Entry 2AQ9 (X-ray diffraction, 1.80 A resolution); this record covers chains A and X.

== Chain A ==
Name: Acyl-[acyl-carrier-protein]--UDP-N-acetylglucosamine O-acyltransferase
Source organism: Escherichia coli
Notes: EC 2.3.1.129
UniProtKB: P0A722 (LPXA_ECOLI); numbering as in UniProt (aligned over 1-262)
Sequence (262 residues; each row starts with the number of its first residue):
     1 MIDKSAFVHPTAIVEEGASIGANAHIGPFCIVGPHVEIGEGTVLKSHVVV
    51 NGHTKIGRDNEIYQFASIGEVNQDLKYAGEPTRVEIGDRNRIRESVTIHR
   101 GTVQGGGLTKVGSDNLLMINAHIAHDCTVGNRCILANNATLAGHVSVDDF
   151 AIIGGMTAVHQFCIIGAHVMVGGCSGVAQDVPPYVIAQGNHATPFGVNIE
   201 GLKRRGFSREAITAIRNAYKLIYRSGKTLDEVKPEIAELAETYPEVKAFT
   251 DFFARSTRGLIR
From the paper describing this entry:
  - specificity-determining residues: Gly173 (citing earlier work)
  - catalytic residues: His125 (citing earlier work)

== Chain X ==
Name: peptide inhibitor
Sequence (15 residues; each row starts with the number of its first residue):
     1 SSGWMLDPIAGKWSR
Not modelled in the structure: 1-3
From the paper describing this entry:
  - mutagenesis - P8A: unchanged binding to Acyl-[acyl-carrier-protein]--UDP-N-acetylglucosamine O-acyltransferase (chain A)

== Interface between chain A and chain X ==
Contacting residue pairs (11):
  Thr140(A) - Ile9(X)
  Ala142(A) - Ile9(X)  hydrophobic
  His160(A) - Asp7(X)
  His160(A) - Ala10(X)
  His160(A) - Lys12(X)  hydrogen bond
  Gln161(A) - Leu6(X)
  Gln161(A) - Asp7(X)  hydrogen bond (backbone-side chain)
  Ala178(A) - Lys12(X)
  Arg258(A) - Lys12(X)
  Arg258(A) - Ser14(X)  hydrogen bond
  Arg258(A) - Arg15(X)
Other interface residues (no listed pair), chain A (8 interface residues in all): His122, Ala158
From the paper, about this interface:
  - residue pairs: His160(A)-Lys12(X) (hydrogen bond)
  - interface residues, chain A: His160(A), Gln161(A), Arg258(A)

== In short ==
8 residues of chain A face 7 of chain X across their interface, with 3 hydrogen bonds. Polar pairs include
His160(A)-Lys12(X), Gln161(A)-Asp7(X) and Arg258(A)-Ser14(X). The authors report a hydrogen bond between
His160(A) and Lys12(X). The paper reports the catalytic residue His125(A); P8A of chain X leaves binding to
Acyl-[acyl-carrier-protein]--UDP-N-acetylglucosamine O-acyltransferase (chain A) unchanged.
Chain A is Acyl-[acyl-carrier-protein]--UDP-N-acetylglucosamine O-acyltransferase (Escherichia coli) and chain
X is peptide inhibitor; the structure, Structure of E. coli LpxA with a bound peptide that is competitive with
acyl-ACP, was determined by X-ray diffraction.
